Entry 7TK6 (electron microscopy, 6.50 A resolution (low resolution: residue-level contacts below are approximate; hydrogen-bond / salt-bridge calls are withheld)); this record covers chains T and V of the 27 polymer chains in the assembly.

== Chain T ==
Name: ATP synthase subunit a
From: Saccharomyces cerevisiae
UniProtKB: P00854 (ATP6_YEAST); residues 1-249 here correspond to UniProt positions 11-259 (UniProt number = residue number + 10)
Amino-acid sequence (249 residues; numbered 1 to 249; the number before each row is that of its first residue):
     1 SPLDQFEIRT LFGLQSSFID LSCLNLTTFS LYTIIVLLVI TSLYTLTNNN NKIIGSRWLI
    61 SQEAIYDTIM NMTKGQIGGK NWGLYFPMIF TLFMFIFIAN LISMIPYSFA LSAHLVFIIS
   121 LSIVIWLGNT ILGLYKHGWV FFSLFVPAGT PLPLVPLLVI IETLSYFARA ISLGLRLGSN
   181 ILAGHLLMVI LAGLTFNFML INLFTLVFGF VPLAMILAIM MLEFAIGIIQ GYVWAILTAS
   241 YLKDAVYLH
Disordered / not traced: 1-25

== Chain V ==
Name: ATP synthase subunit d
From: Saccharomyces cerevisiae
UniProtKB: P30902 (ATP7_YEAST); residues 1-173 here correspond to UniProt positions 2-174 (UniProt number = residue number + 1)
Amino-acid sequence (173 residues; numbered 1 to 173; the number before each row is that of its first residue):
     1 SLAKSAANKL DWAKVISSLR ITGSTATQLS SFKKRNDEAR RQLLELQSQP TEVDFSHYRS
    61 VLKNTSVIDK IESYVKQYKP VKIDASKQLQ VIESFEKHAM TNAKETESLV SKELKDLQST
   121 LDNIQSARPF DELTVDDLTK IKPEIDAKVE EMVKKGKWDV PGYKDRFGNL NVM
Disordered / not traced: 1-2
Curated features (UniProtKB/Swiss-Prot):
  - modified residue: Ser1 (N-acetylserine)

== Chain T / chain V interface ==
Residue-residue contacts - 10 pairs, chain T then chain V:
  Asn51(T) - Leu133(V)
  Asn51(T) - Thr134(V)
  Asn51(T) - Val135(V)
  Lys52(T) - Leu133(V)
  Ile53(T) - Leu133(V)
  Ala64(T) - Leu170(V)
  Lys80(T) - Lys155(V)
  Lys80(T) - Gly156(V)
  Gly83(T) - Gly156(V)
  Leu84(T) - Gly156(V)
Also at the interface, not in a pair above, chain T (10 interface residues in all): Thr68, Asn81, Trp82
Also at the interface, not in a pair above, chain V (8 interface residues in all): Lys157, Asn171

== Summary ==
10 residues of chain T face 8 of chain V across their interface.
Chain T is ATP synthase subunit a and chain V is ATP synthase subunit d, both from Saccharomyces cerevisiae;
the structure, Yeast ATP synthase State 1catalytic(a) with 10 mM ATP backbone model, was determined by
electron microscopy together with 7TJS, 7TJT, 7TJU, 7TJV, 7TJW, 7TJX and 30 further entries from the same
study.
